Entry 8QSE (X-ray diffraction, 1.80 A resolution); this record covers chains A and H of the 4 polymer chains in the assembly.

[Chain A]
Name: 14-3-3 protein sigma
From: Homo sapiens
UniProt: P31947 (1433S_HUMAN); residues 1-231 here = UniProt positions 1-231
Sequence (236 residues; row label = number of the first residue in the row; numbers below 1 keep their minus sign (Gly-4 is residue -4)):
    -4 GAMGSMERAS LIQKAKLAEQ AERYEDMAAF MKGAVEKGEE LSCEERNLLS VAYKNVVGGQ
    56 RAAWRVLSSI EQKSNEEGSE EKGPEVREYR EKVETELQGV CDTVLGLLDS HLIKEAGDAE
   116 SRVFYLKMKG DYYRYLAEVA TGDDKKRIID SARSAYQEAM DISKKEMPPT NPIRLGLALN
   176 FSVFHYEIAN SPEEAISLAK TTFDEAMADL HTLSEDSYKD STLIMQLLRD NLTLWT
Disordered / not traced: -4, 72-77
Differences from the reference sequence: expression tag (-4 to 0)
Swiss-Prot annotation at these positions:
  - site (Interaction with phosphoserine on interacting protein): Arg56, Arg129
  - modified residue (Phosphoserine): Ser5, Ser74
Covalent attachments: compound WQI linked to Cys38
Ion coordination: Mg2+ near Glu89 (its only coordinating residue here)
Ligand contacts: WQI (2-chloranyl-N-[[1-(4-iodophenyl)sulfonylpiperidin-4-yl]methyl]ethanamide): Arg41, Asn42, Ser45, Glu115, Phe119, Lys122, Pro167, Ile168, Gly171, Asp215, Leu218, Ile219

[Chain H]
Name: BRAF peptide pS365
Sequence (9 residues; numbered 361 to 369; the number before each row is that of its first residue):
   361 DRSSSAPNV
Modified positions: Ser365 (phosphoserine; SEP)
Ligand contacts: WQI (2-chloranyl-N-[[1-(4-iodophenyl)sulfonylpiperidin-4-yl]methyl]ethanamide): Ala366, Pro367, Val369

[Interface between chain A and chain H]
Residue-residue contacts (29):
  Asn42(A) - Val369(H)  hydrogen bond (side chain-backbone)
  Val46(A) - Asn368(H)
  Lys49(A) - Ser365(H)
  Lys49(A) - Ala366(H)
  Lys49(A) - Asn368(H)
  Asn50(A) - Asn368(H)
  Arg56(A) - Ser365(H)
  Arg60(A) - Arg362(H)
  Arg129(A) - Ser365(H)
  Tyr130(A) - Ser365(H)
  Leu174(A) - Ser364(H)
  Leu174(A) - Ser365(H)
  Leu174(A) - Ala366(H)
  Asn175(A) - Ser365(H)
  Asn175(A) - Ala366(H)  hydrogen bond (side chain-backbone)
  Val178(A) - Ser364(H)
  Tyr181(A) - Ser363(H)
  Glu182(A) - Ser363(H)  hydrogen bond
  Asp215(A) - Val369(H)
  Leu218(A) - Pro367(H)  hydrophobic
  Ile219(A) - Ala366(H)  hydrophobic
  Ile219(A) - Pro367(H)
  Leu222(A) - Ser365(H)
  Leu222(A) - Pro367(H)
  Asn226(A) - Ser363(H)
  Asn226(A) - Ser364(H)  hydrogen bond (side chain-backbone)
  Leu229(A) - Asp361(H)
  Leu229(A) - Arg362(H)
  Trp230(A) - Ser363(H)  hydrogen bond
Other interface residues (no listed pair), chain A (22 interface residues in all): Ser45, Gly171

[Summary]
22 residues of chain A face 9 of chain H across their interface, with 5 hydrogen bonds. Polar contacts include
Asn42(A)-Val369(H), Asn175(A)-Ala366(H) and Glu182(A)-Ser363(H). Chain H binds compound WQI. Covalently linked
compound WQI: at Cys38(A).
Here chain A is 14-3-3 protein sigma (Homo sapiens) and chain H is BRAF peptide pS365. Entry 8QSE (Ternary
structure of 14-3-3s, BRAF phosphopeptide (pS365) and compound 23 (1083848)) was determined by X-ray
diffraction.
